Entry 5UKP (X-ray diffraction, 2.00 A resolution); this record covers chains H and L.

# Chain H
Protein: DH522.1 Fab fragment heavy chain
Organism: Macaca mulatta
Notes: antibody fragment or engineered binder
Amino-acid sequence (230 residues; numbered 1 to 218 plus 12 insertion-coded residues; the number before each row is that of its first residue; a row labelled like 82A-82C holds insertion residues (82A, then the next letters in order)):
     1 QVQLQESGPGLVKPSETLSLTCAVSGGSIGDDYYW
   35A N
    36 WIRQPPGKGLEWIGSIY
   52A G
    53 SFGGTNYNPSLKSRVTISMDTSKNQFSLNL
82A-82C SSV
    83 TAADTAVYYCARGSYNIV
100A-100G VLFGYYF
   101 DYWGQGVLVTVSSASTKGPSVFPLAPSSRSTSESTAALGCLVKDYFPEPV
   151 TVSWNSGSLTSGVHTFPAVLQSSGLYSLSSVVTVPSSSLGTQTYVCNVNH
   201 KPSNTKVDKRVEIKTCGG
Disordered / not traced: 1, 127-132, 216-218
Disulfides: Cys22-Cys92, Cys140-Cys196

# Chain L
Protein: DH522.1 Fab fragment light chain
Organism: Macaca mulatta
Notes: antibody fragment or engineered binder
Amino-acid sequence (216 residues; each row starts with the number of its first residue; note: 1 number in that range is skipped by the numbering (no residue carries it; nothing is unmodelled there); a row labelled like 27A-27C holds insertion residues (27A, then the next letters in order)):
     1 QSALTQ
     8 PPSVSKSLGQSVTISCSGTS
27A-27C SDI
    28 GAYNGVSWYQHHSGTAPRLLIYEVSKRPSGVSDRFSGSKSGNTASLTISG
    78 LQAEDEADYYCGSYRSGS
   95A T
    96 WVFGGGTRLTV
  106A L
   107 GQPKASPTVTLFPPSSEELQANKATLVCLISDFYPGVVKVAWKADGSAVN
   157 AGVETTTPSKQSNNKYAASSYLSLTSDQWKSHKSYSCQVTHEGSTVEKTV
   207 APAECS
Disordered / not traced: 1-2, 209-212
Disulfides: Cys23-Cys88, Cys134-Cys193

# Interface between chain H and chain L
Contacting residue pairs (75; chain H residue first):
  Ile37(H) - Phe98(L)  hydrophobic
  Gln39(H) - His38(L)  hydrogen bond
  Gln39(H) - Tyr87(L)  hydrogen bond
  Lys43(H) - Tyr87(L)
  Gly44(H) - Tyr87(L)
  Leu45(H) - Pro44(L)  hydrophobic
  Leu45(H) - Tyr87(L)
  Leu45(H) - Phe98(L)
  Trp47(H) - Thr95A(L)
  Trp47(H) - Trp96(L)
  Trp47(H) - Phe98(L)
  Asn58(H) - Ser95(L)
  Tyr59(H) - Thr95A(L)
  Pro61(H) - Thr95A(L)
  Tyr91(H) - Thr42(L)
  Tyr91(H) - Ala43(L)  hydrophobic
  Tyr91(H) - Pro44(L)
  Asn98(H) - Glu50(L)
  Val100(H) - Tyr30(L)
  Val100A(H) - Tyr30(L)
  Leu100B(H) - Tyr30(L)
  Leu100B(H) - Asn31(L)  hydrogen bond (backbone-backbone)
  Phe100C(H) - Asn31(L)
  Phe100C(H) - Gly32(L)
  Gly100D(H) - Tyr91(L)
  Tyr100E(H) - Tyr91(L)  hydrophobic
  Tyr100E(H) - Trp96(L)  hydrogen bond (backbone-side chain)
  Tyr100F(H) - Ser34(L)
  Tyr100F(H) - Tyr36(L)
  Tyr100F(H) - Leu46(L)  hydrophobic
  Tyr100F(H) - Tyr49(L)  hydrophobic
  Phe100G(H) - Tyr36(L)  hydrogen bond (backbone-side chain)
  Phe100G(H) - Leu46(L)
  Phe100G(H) - Trp96(L)  hydrophobic
  Phe100G(H) - Phe98(L)  hydrophobic
  Trp103(H) - Tyr36(L)  hydrophobic
  Trp103(H) - Ala43(L)  hydrophobic
  Trp103(H) - Pro44(L)  hydrophobic
  Gly104(H) - Ala43(L)
  Phe122(H) - Ser121(L)
  Phe122(H) - Glu123(L)
  Phe122(H) - Glu124(L)
  Pro123(H) - Ser121(L)
  Leu124(H) - Phe118(L)
  Ala125(H) - Phe118(L)
  Ala137(H) - Thr116(L)
  Ala137(H) - Phe118(L)
  Leu141(H) - Thr131(L)
  Leu141(H) - Tyr177(L)  hydrophobic
  Lys143(H) - Glu124(L)  salt bridge
  Lys143(H) - Lys129(L)
  Lys143(H) - Thr131(L)
  His164(H) - Ser137(L)
  His164(H) - Gln167(L)  hydrogen bond
  His164(H) - Ala173(L)
  Phe166(H) - Leu135(L)  hydrophobic
  Phe166(H) - Ile136(L)
  Phe166(H) - Ala173(L)  hydrophobic
  Phe166(H) - Ala174(L)
  Pro167(H) - Ser165(L)
  Ala168(H) - Thr162(L)
  Val169(H) - Glu160(L)
  Val169(H) - Thr162(L)
  Val169(H) - Tyr177(L)  hydrophobic
  Gln171(H) - Glu160(L)
  Gln171(H) - Tyr177(L)
  Gln171(H) - Ser179(L)
  Ser172(H) - Glu160(L)  hydrogen bond (backbone-side chain)
  Ser177(H) - Tyr177(L)
  Leu178(H) - Tyr177(L)
  Ser179(H) - Val133(L)
  Ser179(H) - Tyr177(L)  hydrogen bond
  Val181(H) - Phe118(L)  hydrophobic
  Val181(H) - Leu135(L)  hydrophobic
  Lys214(H) - Ser122(L)
Also at the interface, not in a pair above, chain H (46 interface residues in all): Glu46, Asp101, Leu138, Gly139, Leu170, Lys209
Also at the interface, not in a pair above, chain L (42 interface residues in all): Gly100, Pro119, Thr161, Ser175

# Summary
46 residues of chain H face 42 of chain L across their interface, with 8 hydrogen bonds and 1 salt bridge.
Among the polar pairs are Lys143(H)-Glu124(L), Gln39(H)-His38(L) and Gln39(H)-Tyr87(L).
Here chain H is DH522.1 Fab fragment heavy chain and chain L is DH522.1 Fab fragment light chain, both from
Macaca mulatta. Entry 5UKP (Structure of unliganded anti-gp120 CD4bs antibody DH522.1 Fab) was determined by
X-ray diffraction together with 5UKO, 5UKQ and 5UKR from the same study.
